Entry 1F6N (X-ray diffraction, 2.80 A resolution); this record covers chains L and H of the 3 polymer chains in the assembly.

[Chain L]
Name: Reaction center protein L chain
Organism: Rhodobacter sphaeroides
UniProtKB: P02954 (RCEL_RHOSH); residue numbers follow UniProt; this construct covers 1-281
Amino-acid sequence (281 residues; row label = number of the first residue in the row):
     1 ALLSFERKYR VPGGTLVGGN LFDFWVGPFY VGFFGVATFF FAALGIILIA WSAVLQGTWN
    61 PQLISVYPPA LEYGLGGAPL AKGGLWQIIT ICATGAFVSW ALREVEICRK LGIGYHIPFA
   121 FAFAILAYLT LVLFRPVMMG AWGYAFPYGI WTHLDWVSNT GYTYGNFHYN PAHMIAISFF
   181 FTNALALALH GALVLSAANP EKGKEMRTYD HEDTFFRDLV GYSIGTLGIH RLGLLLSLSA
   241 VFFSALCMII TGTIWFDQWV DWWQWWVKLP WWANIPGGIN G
Differences from the reference sequence: engineered mutation Y209 (Pro in P02954)
Ion coordination: bacteriochlorophyll a Mg site 1 near H153 (its only coordinating residue here); bacteriochlorophyll a Mg site 2 near H173 (its only coordinating residue here); Fe ion: H190, H230 (shared with 3 residues of chain M)
Ligand contacts:
  - bacteriochlorophyll a (BCL), molecule 1: I46, Y128, L131, F146, I150, H153, L154, W156, V157
  - bacteriochlorophyll a (BCL), molecule 2: F97, F121, A124, I125, A127, Y128, L131, W156, V157, S158, T160, G161, Y162, N166, F167, H168, H173, A176, I177, F180, F181, V241, S244, A245, C247, M248
  - bacteriochlorophyll a (BCL), molecule 3: V157, Y162, H168, F181
  - bacteriochlorophyll a (BCL), molecule 4: H168, M174, I177, S178, F181, T182, L185
  - bacteriopheophytin a (BPH), molecule 1: T38, F41, A42, G45, I46, I49, I89, C92, A93, A96, F97, W100, E104, I117, A120, F121, F123, A124, Y128, F146, Y148, G149, I150, H153, L238, V241
  - bacteriopheophytin a (BPH), molecule 2: F181, A184, L185, A188, L189, L219, V220
  - ubiquinone-10 (U10), molecule 1: F29, Y30, V31, G35, T38, F39, W100, R103
  - ubiquinone-10 (U10), molecule 2: T182, L189, H190, L193, Y209, E212, D213, F216, V220, S223, I224, G225, T226, I229, L232

[Chain H]
Name: Reaction center protein H chain
Organism: Rhodobacter sphaeroides
UniProtKB: P11846 (RCEH_RHOSH); numbering as in UniProt (aligned over 1-260)
Amino-acid sequence (260 residues; row label = number of the first residue in the row):
     1 MVGVTAFGNF DLASLAIYSF WIFLAGLIYY LQTENMREGY PLENEDGTPA ANQGPFPLPK
    61 PKTFILPHGR GTLTVPGPES EDRPIALART AVSEGFPHAP TGDPMKDGVG PASWVARRDL
   121 PELDGHGHNK IKPMKAAAGF HVSAGKNPIG LPVRGCDLEI AGKVVDIWVD IPEQMARFLE
   181 VELKDGSTRL LPMQMVKVQS NRVHVNALSS DLFAGIPTIK SPTEVTLLEE DKICGYVAGG
   241 LMYAAPKRKS VVAAMLAEYA
Unresolved in the structure: 1-10, 251-260

[Interface between chain L and chain H]
Pairs across the interface (59; chain L residue first):
  A1(L) - E43(H)  hydrogen bond (backbone-backbone)
  A1(L) - A50(H)
  A1(L) - E94(H)
  L2(L) - L42(H)
  L2(L) - E43(H)  hydrogen bond (backbone-backbone)
  L3(L) - G39(H)
  L3(L) - Y40(H)  hydrophobic
  L3(L) - L42(H)  hydrophobic
  S4(L) - G39(H)  hydrogen bond (backbone-backbone)
  S4(L) - E43(H)
  S4(L) - E79(H)  hydrogen bond
  S4(L) - E81(H)
  F5(L) - G39(H)
  F5(L) - E81(H)
  R7(L) - E45(H)  hydrogen bond (side chain-backbone)
  R7(L) - L87(H)
  R7(L) - H98(H)  hydrogen bond
  K8(L) - E81(H)  salt bridge
  K8(L) - L87(H)
  K8(L) - V109(H)
  K8(L) - G110(H)  hydrogen bond (backbone-backbone)
  K8(L) - S113(H)
  K8(L) - W114(H)
  Y9(L) - G110(H)
  Y9(L) - S113(H)
  R10(L) - P97(H)
  R10(L) - H98(H)  hydrogen bond (backbone-backbone)
  V11(L) - H98(H)
  V11(L) - G110(H)
  V11(L) - P111(H)
  V11(L) - Y243(H)
  P12(L) - P97(H)
  P12(L) - H98(H)
  P12(L) - A99(H)
  P12(L) - M242(H)
  D23(L) - P97(H)
  F24(L) - G95(H)
  F24(L) - F96(H)  hydrophobic
  W25(L) - G95(H)  hydrogen bond (backbone-backbone)
  K110(L) - P111(H)
  A198(L) - F64(H)
  N199(L) - K62(H)  hydrogen bond
  G203(L) - I65(H)
  K204(L) - I65(H)
  E205(L) - I65(H)
  E205(L) - L66(H)
  E205(L) - P67(H)
  M206(L) - F64(H)  hydrophobic
  M206(L) - I65(H)  hydrogen bond (backbone-backbone)
  M206(L) - P67(H)
  T208(L) - G125(H)
  Y209(L) - K130(H)
  Y209(L) - P172(H)
  Y209(L) - E173(H)
  D210(L) - D124(H)
  D210(L) - G125(H)  hydrogen bond (side chain-backbone)
  D210(L) - P172(H)
  D213(L) - P172(H)
  T226(L) - E173(H)  hydrogen bond
Other interface residues (no listed pair), chain L (30 interface residues in all): G13, L111, G112, L227
Other interface residues (no listed pair), chain H (43 interface residues in all): P41, H68, G69, R83, I85, A88, R89, P100, H126, M175, A238

[Summary]
Chain L and chain H form an interface of 30 and 43 residues respectively; the contacts include 13 hydrogen
bonds and 1 salt bridge. Polar pairs include K8(L)-E81(H), S4(L)-E79(H) and R7(L)-E45(H). Chain L binds 4
copies of bacteriochlorophyll a, bacteriopheophytin a and ubiquinone-10.
Chain L is Reaction center protein L chain and chain H is Reaction center protein H chain, both from
Rhodobacter sphaeroides; the structure, Crystal structure analysis of the mutant reaction center pro L209->
tyr from the photosynthetic purple bacterium ..., was determined by X-ray diffraction together with 1FNP and
1FNQ from the same study.
